Entry 6XRR (X-ray diffraction, 1.90 A resolution); this record covers chains E and I of the 3 polymer chains in the assembly.

== Chain E (and I) ==
Protein: Putative cytoplasmic protein
From: Salmonella typhimurium (strain LT2 / SGSC1412 / ATCC 700720)
Notes: chain I of this document is another copy of the same molecule, construct and numbering; everything in this record applies to it too
UniProt: Q7CR57 (Q7CR57_SALTY); numbering as in UniProt (aligned over 1-148)
Amino-acid sequence (148 residues; numbered 1 to 148; the number before each row is that of its first residue):
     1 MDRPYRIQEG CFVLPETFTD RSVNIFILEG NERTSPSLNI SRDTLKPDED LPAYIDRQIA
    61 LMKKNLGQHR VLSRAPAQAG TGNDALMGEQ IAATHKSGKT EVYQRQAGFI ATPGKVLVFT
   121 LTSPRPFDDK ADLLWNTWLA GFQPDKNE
Disordered / not traced: 147-148 (chain I: 1, 146-148)
What the authors report for this chain:
  - specificity-determining residues: Gly108

== Chain E / chain I interface ==
Contacting residue pairs (86):
  Pro4(E) with Gln8(I)
  Tyr5(E) with Gln8(I); Asn24(I); Phe26(I), hydrophobic
  Arg6(E) with Ile7(I); Gln8(I), hydrogen bond (backbone-side chain)
  Ile7(E) with Arg6(I); Asn24(I); Arg42(I)
  Gln8(E) with Pro4(I), hydrogen bond (side chain-backbone); Tyr5(I); Arg6(I), hydrogen bond (side chain-backbone)
  Glu9(E) with Arg42(I), salt bridge; Leu117(I); Phe142(I); Pro144(I); Asp145(I), hydrogen bond (backbone-backbone)
  Gly10(E) with Gln143(I); Asp145(I)
  Cys11(E) with Gly141(I); Phe142(I); Gln143(I), hydrogen bond (backbone-backbone)
  Phe12(E) with Phe26(I), hydrophobic; Ile40(I), hydrophobic; Trp138(I); Gly141(I); Phe142(I), hydrophobic
  Val13(E) with Trp138(I)
  Leu14(E) with Phe26(I), hydrophobic; Leu38(I), hydrophobic
  Pro15(E) with Leu134(I), hydrophobic
  Thr17(E) with Leu28(I)
  Phe18(E) with Phe26(I); Ile27(I); Pro36(I)
  Thr19(E) with Ile25(I); Phe26(I); Ile27(I), hydrogen bond (backbone-backbone); Glu29(I)
  Asp20(E) with Ile25(I); Phe26(I)
  Arg21(E) with Ile25(I), hydrogen bond (backbone-backbone); Glu29(I), salt bridge
  Ser22(E) with Val23(I); Asn24(I), hydrogen bond; Ile25(I), hydrogen bond (side chain-backbone)
  Val23(E) with Ser22(I); Val23(I), hydrogen bond (backbone-backbone)
  Asn24(E) with Tyr5(I); Ile7(I); Ser22(I), hydrogen bond
  Ile25(E) with Thr19(I); Asp20(I); Arg21(I), hydrogen bond (backbone-backbone); Ser22(I), hydrogen bond (backbone-side chain)
  Phe26(E) with Tyr5(I); Phe12(I), hydrophobic; Leu14(I), hydrophobic; Phe18(I), hydrophobic; Thr19(I); Asp20(I); Ser22(I)
  Ile27(E) with Phe18(I); Thr19(I), hydrogen bond (backbone-backbone)
  Leu28(E) with Pro15(I), hydrophobic; Phe18(I), hydrophobic
  Glu29(E) with Thr17(I), hydrogen bond
  Ile40(E) with Phe12(I), hydrophobic
  Arg42(E) with Ile7(I); Glu9(I), salt bridge
  Leu117(E) with Glu9(I)
  Leu134(E) with Pro15(I), hydrophobic
  Trp138(E) with Phe12(I); Val13(I); Leu14(I)
  Gly141(E) with Cys11(I); Phe12(I)
  Phe142(E) with Glu9(I); Cys11(I); Phe12(I), hydrophobic
  Gln143(E) with Gly10(I); Cys11(I), hydrogen bond (backbone-backbone)
  Pro144(E) with Glu9(I)
  Asp145(E) with Gln8(I); Glu9(I), hydrogen bond (backbone-backbone); Gly10(I)
Interface residues without a listed pair, chain E (37 interface residues in all): Leu38, Thr44
Interface residues without a listed pair, chain I (39 interface residues in all): Ser37, Ala111

== Summary ==
Chain E and chain I form an interface of 37 and 39 residues respectively; the contacts include 17 hydrogen
bonds and 3 salt bridges. Among the polar pairs are Glu9(E)-Arg42(I), Arg21(E)-Glu29(I) and Arg6(E)-Gln8(I).
From the paper: the specificity determinant Gly108(E).
Chain E and chain I are both Putative cytoplasmic protein (Salmonella typhimurium (strain LT2 / SGSC1412 /
ATCC 700720)); the structure, Structure of SciW bound to the Rhs1 Transmembrane Domain from Salmonella
typhimurium, was determined by X-ray diffraction (same publication as 6XRF).
